3W9H - chains A and B of the 3 polymer chains in the assembly; structure by X-ray diffraction, 3.05 A resolution.

== Chain A (and B) ==
Molecule: Acriflavine resistance protein B
Source organism: Escherichia coli
Notes: chain B of this document is another copy of the same molecule, construct and numbering; everything in this record applies to it too
UniProt: P31224 (ACRB_ECOLI); numbering as in UniProt (aligned over 1-1033)
Amino-acid sequence (1033 residues; each row starts with the number of its first residue):
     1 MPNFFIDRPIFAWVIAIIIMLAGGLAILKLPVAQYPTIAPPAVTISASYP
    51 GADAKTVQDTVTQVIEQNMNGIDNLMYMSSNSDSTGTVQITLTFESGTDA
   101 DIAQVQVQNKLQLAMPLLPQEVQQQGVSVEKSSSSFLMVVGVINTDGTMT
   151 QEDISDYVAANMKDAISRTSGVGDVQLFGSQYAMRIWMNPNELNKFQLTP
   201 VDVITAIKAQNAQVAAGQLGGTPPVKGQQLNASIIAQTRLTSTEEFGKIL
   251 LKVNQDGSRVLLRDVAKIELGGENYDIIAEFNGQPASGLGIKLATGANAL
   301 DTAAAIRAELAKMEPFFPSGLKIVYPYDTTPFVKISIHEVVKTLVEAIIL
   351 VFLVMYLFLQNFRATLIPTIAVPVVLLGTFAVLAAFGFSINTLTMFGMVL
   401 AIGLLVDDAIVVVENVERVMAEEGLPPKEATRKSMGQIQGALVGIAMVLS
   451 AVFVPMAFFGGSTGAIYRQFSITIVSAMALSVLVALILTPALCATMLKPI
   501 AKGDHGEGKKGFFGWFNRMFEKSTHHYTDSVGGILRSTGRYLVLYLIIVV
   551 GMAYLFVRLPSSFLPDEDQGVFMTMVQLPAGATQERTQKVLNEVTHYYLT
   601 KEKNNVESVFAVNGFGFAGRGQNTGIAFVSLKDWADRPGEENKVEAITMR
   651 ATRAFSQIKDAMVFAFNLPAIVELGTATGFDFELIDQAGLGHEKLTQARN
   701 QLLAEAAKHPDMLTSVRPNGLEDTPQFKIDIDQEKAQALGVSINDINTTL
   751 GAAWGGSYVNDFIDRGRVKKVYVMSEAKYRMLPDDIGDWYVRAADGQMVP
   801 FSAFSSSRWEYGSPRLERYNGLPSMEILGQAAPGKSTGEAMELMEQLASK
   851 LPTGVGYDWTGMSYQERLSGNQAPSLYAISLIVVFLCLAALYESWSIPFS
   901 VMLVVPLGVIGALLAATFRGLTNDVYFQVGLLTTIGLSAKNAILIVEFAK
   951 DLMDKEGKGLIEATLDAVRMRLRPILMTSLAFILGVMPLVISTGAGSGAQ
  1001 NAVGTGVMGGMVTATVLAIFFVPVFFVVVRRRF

== Interface between chain A and chain B ==
Pairs across the interface (128; chain A residue first):
  Arg8(A) with Glu893(B)
  Pro9(A) with Glu893(B)
  Ile10(A) with Glu893(B), hydrogen bond (backbone-side chain); Ser894(B); Trp895(B)
  Phe11(A) with Ala890(B); Glu893(B), hydrogen bond (backbone-side chain)
  Trp13(A) with Trp895(B)
  Val14(A) with Leu886(B); Ala890(B)
  Ile17(A) with Leu886(B), hydrophobic
  Ile18(A) with Leu886(B), hydrophobic
  Leu21(A) with Val883(B), hydrophobic
  Asp101(A) with Asp73(B); Ile102(B); Gln106(B)
  Val105(A) with Val105(B), hydrophobic; Asn109(B)
  Gln108(A) with Asn109(B), hydrogen bond (side chain-backbone); Gln112(B); Leu113(B)
  Gln112(A) with Gln112(B)
  Gln123(A) with Pro116(B)
  Gln124(A) with Pro116(B), hydrogen bond (side chain-backbone); Leu117(B)
  Val127(A) with Leu113(B)
  Val129(A) with Lys110(B); Leu113(B), hydrophobic
  Lys131(A) with Asp73(B), salt bridge
  Asp164(A) with Glu66(B); Gln67(B); Asn70(B)
  Ser167(A) with Asn70(B); Gly71(B), hydrogen bond (backbone-backbone)
  Arg168(A) with Met69(B); Asn70(B); Leu75(B); Met78(B); Asn820(B), hydrogen bond (side chain-backbone)
  Ser170(A) with Asp73(B); Asn74(B), hydrogen bond (side chain-backbone)
  Val172(A) with Gly71(B)
  Gln210(A) with Gln733(B)
  Gln213(A) with Lys55(B); Thr56(B), hydrogen bond; Asp59(B); Thr60(B)
  Val214(A) with Thr56(B), hydrogen bond (backbone-side chain); Asn747(B)
  Ala215(A) with Gly51(B); Ala52(B); Gly751(B)
  Ala216(A) with Gly51(B); Leu750(B), hydrophobic; Trp754(B)
  Gly217(A) with Gly51(B), hydrogen bond (backbone-backbone); Trp754(B); Gly755(B)
  Gln218(A) with Trp754(B); Arg780(B)
  Leu219(A) with Phe727(B), hydrophobic; Met781(B); Pro783(B), hydrophobic; Trp809(B), hydrophobic
  Gly220(A) with Gln622(B), hydrogen bond (backbone-side chain); Met781(B), hydrogen bond (backbone-backbone)
  Gly221(A) with Arg780(B), hydrogen bond (backbone-side chain); Met781(B)
  Thr222(A) with Tyr275(B), hydrogen bond (side chain-backbone); Asp276(B), hydrogen bond (side chain-backbone); Gln622(B)
  Pro223(A) with Trp187(B), hydrophobic; Tyr275(B), hydrophobic; Ala777(B); Arg780(B), hydrogen bond (backbone-side chain)
  Pro224(A) with Gln584(B); Ala777(B); Met781(B), hydrophobic
  Val225(A) with Ala777(B); Lys778(B); Met781(B), hydrophobic
  Lys226(A) with Glu585(B)
  Gly227(A) with Glu585(B), hydrogen bond (backbone-side chain)
  Gln228(A) with Thr583(B), hydrogen bond (backbone-side chain); Met781(B)
  Gln229(A) with Gly581(B); Thr583(B); Arg586(B)
  Leu230(A) with Thr583(B); Met781(B); Leu782(B), hydrophobic; Trp809(B), hydrophobic
  Asn231(A) with Gly581(B), hydrogen bond (backbone-backbone); Thr583(B); Gln622(B), hydrogen bond
  Ala232(A) with Pro725(B); Trp809(B), hydrophobic
  Ser233(A) with Ser84(B); Gln726(B); Phe727(B), hydrogen bond (backbone-backbone)
  Ile234(A) with Phe727(B); Ile729(B), hydrophobic
  Ile235(A) with Gln726(B); Phe727(B), hydrogen bond (backbone-backbone); Lys728(B); Ile729(B), hydrogen bond (backbone-backbone)
  Ala236(A) with Lys728(B)
  Gln237(A) with Gln733(B); Ile743(B); Asn747(B), hydrogen bond
  Arg239(A) with Thr60(B)
  Leu250(A) with Glu734(B); Gln737(B)
  Lys252(A) with Gln737(B)
  Arg259(A) with Glu734(B), salt bridge
  Lys312(A) with Asp858(B), salt bridge
  Phe316(A) with Gln687(B); Gly854(B); Val855(B); Gly856(B)
  Ile763(A) with Asp59(B)
  Arg765(A) with Gly689(B)
  Gly766(A) with Gln63(B)
  Arg767(A) with Gln63(B); Gln67(B)
  Val768(A) with Asp59(B); Gln63(B), hydrogen bond (backbone-side chain); Gln67(B), hydrogen bond (backbone-side chain)
Also at the interface, not in a pair above, chain A (71 interface residues in all): Leu25, Gln104, Leu111, Met115, Ser128, Tyr157, Gly171, Gln181, Ala209, Leu251, Val253
Also at the interface, not in a pair above, chain B (80 interface residues in all): Tyr49, Pro50, Asp53, Ile72, Ala688, Asp730, Met774, Glu810, Ile879, Ile882, Ala889

== Summary ==
71 residues of chain A and 80 residues of chain B are in contact; the contacts include 26 hydrogen bonds and 3
salt bridges. Polar pairs include Lys131(A)-Asp73(B), Arg259(A)-Glu734(B) and Lys312(A)-Asp858(B).
Chain A and chain B are both Acriflavine resistance protein B (Escherichia coli); the structure, Structural
basis for the inhibition of bacterial multidrug exporters, was determined by X-ray diffraction, deposited
together with 3W9I and 3W9J.
